5LQY - chains G and I of the 30 polymer chains in the assembly; structure by electron microscopy, 7.80 A resolution (low resolution: residue-level contacts below are approximate; hydrogen-bond / salt-bridge calls are withheld).

Chain G:
Protein: ATP synthase gamma subunit
Organism: Ogataea angusta
Amino-acid sequence (269 residues; each row starts with the number of its first residue):
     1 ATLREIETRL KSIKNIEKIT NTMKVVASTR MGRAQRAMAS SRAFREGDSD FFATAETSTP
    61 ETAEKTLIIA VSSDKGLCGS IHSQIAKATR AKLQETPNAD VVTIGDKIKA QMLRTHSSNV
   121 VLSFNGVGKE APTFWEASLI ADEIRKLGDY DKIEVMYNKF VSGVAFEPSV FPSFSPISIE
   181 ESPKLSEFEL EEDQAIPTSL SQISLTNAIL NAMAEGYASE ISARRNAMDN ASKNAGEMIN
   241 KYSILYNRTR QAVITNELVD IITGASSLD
Not modelled in the structure: 268-269

Chain I:
Protein: ATP synthase epsilon subunit
Organism: Ogataea angusta
Amino-acid sequence (63 residues; each row starts with the number of its first residue):
     1 SSWQKAGISF NKYLAIAART VQRSLKNDLK VAAEKRYISD AKVQKLEKGN VVSTTDLASN
    61 KSA
Not modelled in the structure: 49-51, 61-63

How chain G and chain I interact:
Residue-residue contacts - 26 pairs, chain G then chain I:
  S117(G) - K48(I)
  S118(G) - K48(I)
  V120(G) - L46(I)
  V121(G) - K45(I)
  V121(G) - L46(I)
  L122(G) - Q44(I)
  S123(G) - K42(I)
  S123(G) - V43(I)
  S123(G) - Q44(I)
  F124(G) - K42(I)
  N125(G) - D40(I)
  N125(G) - A41(I)
  N125(G) - K42(I)
  G126(G) - D40(I)
  G126(G) - A41(I)
  T133(G) - R36(I)
  W135(G) - R36(I)
  W135(G) - Y37(I)
  W135(G) - I38(I)
  A195(G) - Q4(I)
  S199(G) - F10(I)
  Q202(G) - S9(I)
  Q202(G) - N11(I)
  I203(G) - F10(I)
  I203(G) - N11(I)
  T206(G) - N11(I)
Interface residues without a listed pair, chain G (19 interface residues in all): E136, S138, E143
Interface residues without a listed pair, chain I (19 interface residues in all): A15, K35, S39, E47

Summary:
Chain G and chain I each contribute 19 residues to their interface.
Chain G is ATP synthase gamma subunit and chain I is ATP synthase epsilon subunit, both from Ogataea angusta;
the structure, Structure of F-ATPase from Pichia angusta, in state2, was determined by electron microscopy,
deposited together with 5LQX and 5LQZ.
